PDB entry 3CXF | X-ray diffraction, 2.30 A resolution | chains A and B

[Chain A (and B)]
Protein: Transthyretin
From: Homo sapiens
Notes: chain B of this document is another copy of the same molecule, construct and numbering; everything in this record applies to it too
UniProtKB: P02766 (TTHY_HUMAN); residues 1-127 here correspond to UniProt positions 21-147 (UniProt number = residue number + 20)
Amino-acid sequence (127 residues; row label = number of the first residue in the row):
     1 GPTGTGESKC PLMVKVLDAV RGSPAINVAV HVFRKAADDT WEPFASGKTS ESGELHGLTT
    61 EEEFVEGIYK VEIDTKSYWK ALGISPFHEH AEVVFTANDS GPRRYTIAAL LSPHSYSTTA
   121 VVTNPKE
Disordered / not traced: 1-9, 126-127 (chain B: 1-9, 125-127)
Construct notes: engineered mutation His114 (Tyr134 in P02766)

[Interface between chain A and chain B]
Residue-residue contacts (41):
  Phe87(A) - Phe95(B)  hydrophobic
  Phe87(A) - Thr96(B)
  Phe87(A) - Tyr105(B)  hydrophobic
  Phe87(A) - Ile107(B)  hydrophobic
  Phe87(A) - Ala120(B)  hydrophobic
  Phe87(A) - Val122(B)  hydrophobic
  His88(A) - Val93(B)
  His88(A) - Val94(B)
  His88(A) - Thr118(B)
  Glu89(A) - Ile68(B)
  Glu89(A) - Val94(B)  hydrogen bond (backbone-backbone)
  Glu89(A) - Phe95(B)
  Glu89(A) - Thr96(B)  hydrogen bond
  His90(A) - Val94(B)
  Glu92(A) - Glu92(B)
  Glu92(A) - Val94(B)
  Glu92(A) - Tyr116(B)  hydrogen bond (backbone-side chain)
  Val93(A) - His88(B)
  Val94(A) - His88(B)
  Val94(A) - Glu89(B)  hydrogen bond (backbone-backbone)
  Val94(A) - His90(B)
  Phe95(A) - Phe87(B)  hydrophobic
  Phe95(A) - Glu89(B)
  Thr96(A) - Glu89(B)  hydrogen bond
  Tyr105(A) - Phe87(B)  hydrophobic
  His114(A) - Thr119(B)
  His114(A) - Ala120(B)  hydrogen bond (backbone-backbone)
  Ser115(A) - Thr118(B)  hydrogen bond (side chain-backbone)
  Ser115(A) - Thr119(B)  hydrogen bond
  Tyr116(A) - Glu92(B)  hydrogen bond (side chain-backbone)
  Tyr116(A) - Ser117(B)
  Tyr116(A) - Thr118(B)  hydrogen bond (backbone-backbone)
  Ser117(A) - Tyr116(B)
  Thr118(A) - His88(B)
  Thr118(A) - Ser115(B)  hydrogen bond (backbone-side chain)
  Thr118(A) - Tyr116(B)  hydrogen bond (backbone-backbone)
  Thr119(A) - His114(B)
  Thr119(A) - Ser115(B)
  Ala120(A) - Phe87(B)  hydrophobic
  Ala120(A) - His114(B)  hydrogen bond (backbone-backbone)
  Val122(A) - Phe87(B)  hydrophobic
Other interface residues (no listed pair), chain A (21 interface residues in all): Ile68, Lys76, Ile107

[Overview]
21 residues of chain A and 20 residues of chain B are in contact, with 13 hydrogen bonds. Among the polar
pairs are Glu89(A)-Thr96(B), Glu92(A)-Tyr116(B) and Ser115(A)-Thr118(B).
Both chains are Transthyretin (Homo sapiens). Entry 3CXF (Crystal structure of transthyretin variant Y114H)
was determined by X-ray diffraction, deposited together with 3BSZ and 3BT0.
